5E24 - chains B and F of the 3 polymer chains in the assembly; structure by X-ray diffraction, 2.14 A resolution.

== Chain B ==
Name: Protein hairless
Source organism: Drosophila melanogaster
UniProt: Q02308 (HLES_DROME); residue numbers follow UniProt; this construct covers 232-269
Chain sequence (38 residues; each row starts with the number of its first residue):
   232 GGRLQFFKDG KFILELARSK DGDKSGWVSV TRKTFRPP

== Chain F ==
Name: Suppressor of hairless protein
Source organism: Drosophila melanogaster
UniProt: P28159 (SUH_DROME); numbering as in UniProt (aligned over 99-522)
Chain sequence (424 residues; numbered 99 to 522; the number before each row is that of its first residue):
    99 HIEEKKLTRD AMEKYMRERN DMVIVILHAK VAQKSYGNEK RFFCPPPCIY LFGSGWTRRY
   159 EEMLQQGEGE QGAQLCAFIG IGSSDQDMQQ LDLNGKQYCA AKTLFISDSD KRKHFMLSVK
   219 MFYGNGHDIG VFNSKRIKVI SKPSKKKQSL KNADLCIASG TNVALFNRLR SQTVSTRYLH
   279 VEGGHFHASS TQWGAFTIHL LDDNESESEE FQVRDGYIHY GATVKLVCSV TGMALPRLII
   339 RKVDKQMALL EADDPVSQLH KCAFYMKDTD RMYLCLSQEK IIQFQATPCP KEPNKEMIND
   399 GACWTIISTD KAEYQFYEGM GPVASPVTPV PIVNSLNLNG GGDVAMLELS GDNFTPHLQV
   459 WFGDVEAETM YRCTETLLCV VPEISQFRGE WLWVRQPTQV PISLVRNDGI IYATGLTFTY
   519 TPEP
Disordered / not traced: 99-100
Sequence notes: engineered mutation T155 (Arg in P28159), G281 (Asn in P28159)
Curated features (UniProtKB/Swiss-Prot):
  - region (DNA-binding): Q131 to F141, S239 to K244, R266 to T271
  - mutagenesis: Y315 (Y315F: No effect)
What the authors report for this chain:
  - mutagenesis - F460A, I500A: decreased expression
  - mutagenesis - L445A/L514A, L445A/F516A: unchanged binding to NICD

== Interface between chain B and chain F ==
Contacting residue pairs (44; chain B residue first):
  G232(B) with P520(F); E521(F), hydrogen bond (backbone-backbone)
  G233(B) with Y518(F); T519(F)
  R234(B) with T517(F); Y518(F); T519(F), hydrogen bond (backbone-backbone); P520(F), hydrogen bond (side chain-backbone); E521(F); P522(F)
  L235(B) with V479(F), hydrophobic; F516(F), hydrophobic; T517(F); Y518(F), hydrophobic
  Q236(B) with F516(F); T517(F), hydrogen bond (backbone-backbone)
  F237(B) with L434(F), hydrophobic; L445(F), hydrophobic; F460(F), hydrophobic; I500(F), hydrophobic; T515(F); F516(F), hydrophobic
  F238(B) with Q497(F); G513(F); L514(F); T515(F), hydrogen bond (backbone-backbone); T517(F)
  K239(B) with V431(F), hydrogen bond (side chain-backbone); T512(F), hydrogen bond (side chain-backbone); G513(F); L514(F)
  D240(B) with G513(F), hydrogen bond (backbone-backbone)
  I244(B) with L434(F), hydrophobic; L514(F), hydrophobic
  L245(B) with L445(F), hydrophobic
  L247(B) with L436(F), hydrophobic
  R249(B) with Y518(F), hydrogen bond
  W258(B) with L436(F); A443(F); V479(F); Y518(F), hydrophobic
  V259(B) with L436(F), hydrophobic
  S260(B) with L436(F)
  R263(B) with P522(F)
Interface residues without a listed pair, chain F (25 interface residues in all): N435, E481, I482, R486, W489
From the paper, about this interface:
  - interface residues, chain B: W258(B)
  - hot spots on chain B (mutagenesis) - L245A (Kd 10 nM), L247A (Kd 20 nM), W258A (Kd 24 nM): decreased binding to Suppressor of hairless protein (chain F)
  - hot spots on chain F (mutagenesis) - L445A (8-fold), L445A/L514A (65-fold), L445A/F516A (31-fold), L514A (3-fold): decreased binding to Protein hairless (chain B)
  - hot spots on chain F (mutagenesis) - L434A/L445A/L514A, L445A/L514A/F516A: abolished binding to Protein hairless (chain B)

== In short ==
The interface between chain B and chain F involves 17 residues on one side and 25 on the other; the contacts
include 9 hydrogen bonds. Polar pairs include R234(B)-P520(F), K239(B)-V431(F) and K239(B)-T512(F). From the
paper: L445A, L445A/L514A and L445A/F516A of chain F, among others, reduce binding to Protein hairless (chain
B); the interface residue W258(B); 11 substitutions were tested in all.
Chain B is Protein hairless and chain F is Suppressor of hairless protein, both from Drosophila melanogaster;
the structure, Structure of the Su(H)-Hairless-DNA Repressor Complex, was determined by X-ray diffraction.
